PDB entry 8W41 | electron microscopy, 3.54 A resolution | chains B and A of the 3 polymer chains in the assembly

# Chain B
Molecule: Calmodulin-1
Organism: Mus musculus
Reference sequence: P0DP26 (CALM1_MOUSE); numbering as in UniProt (aligned over 1-149)
Chain sequence (149 residues; each row starts with the number of its first residue):
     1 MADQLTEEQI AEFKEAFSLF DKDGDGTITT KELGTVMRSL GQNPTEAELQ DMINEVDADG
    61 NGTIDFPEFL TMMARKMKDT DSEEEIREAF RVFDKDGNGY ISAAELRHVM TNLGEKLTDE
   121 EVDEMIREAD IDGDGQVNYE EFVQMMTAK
Disordered / not traced: 1, 149
Ion coordination: Ca2+ site 1: Asp23, Asp25, Thr27; Ca2+ site 2: Asn61, Thr63; Ca2+ site 3: Asp94, Asp96, Asn98, Tyr100, Glu105; Ca2+ site 4: Asp130, Asp134, Gln136, Glu141
Curated features (UniProtKB/Swiss-Prot):
  - binding site (Ca(2+)): Asp21, Asp23, Asp25, Thr27, Glu32, Asp57, Asp59, Asn61, Thr63, Glu68, Asp94, Asp96, Asn98, Tyr100, Glu105, Asp130, Asp132, Asp134, Gln136, Glu141
  - modified residue: Ala2 (N-acetylalanine), Lys22 (N6-acetyllysine), Thr45 (Phosphothreonine), Ser82 (Phosphoserine), Lys95 (N6-acetyllysine), Tyr100 (Phosphotyrosine), Ser102 (Phosphoserine), Thr111 (Phosphothreonine), Lys116 (N6,N6,N6-trimethyllysine), Tyr139 (Phosphotyrosine)
  - cross-link: Lys22 (Glycyl lysine isopeptide (Lys-Gly) (interchain with G-Cter in SUMO2))

# Chain A
Molecule: Unconventional myosin-VI
Organism: Homo sapiens
Reference sequence: Q9UM54 (MYO6_HUMAN), isoform Q9UM54-1; residue numbers follow UniProt; this construct covers 1-1285
Chain sequence (1285 residues; row label = number of the first residue in the row):
     1 MEDGKPVWAP HPTDGFQMGN IVDIGPDSLT IEPLNQKGKT FLALINQVFP AEEDSKKDVE
    61 DNCSLMYLNE ATLLHNIKVR YSKDRIYTYV ANILIAVNPY FDIPKIYSSE AIKSYQGKSL
   121 GTRPPHVFAI ADKAFRDMKV LKMSQSIIVS GESGAGKTEN TKFVLRYLTE SYGTGQDIDD
   181 RIVEANPLLE AFGNAKTVRN NNSSRFGKFV EIHFNEKSSV VGGFVSHYLL EKSRICVQGK
   241 EERNYHIFYR LCAGASEDIR EKLHLSSPDN FRYLNRGCTR YFANKETDKQ ILQNRKSPEY
   301 LKAGSMKDPL LDDHGDFIRM CTAMKKIGLD DEEKLDLFRV VAGVLHLGNI DFEEAGSTSG
   361 GCNLKNKSAQ SLEYCAELLG LDQDDLRVSL TTRVMLTTAG GTKGTVIKVP LKVEQANNAR
   421 DALAKTVYSH LFDHVVNRVN QCFPFETSSY FIGVLDIAGF EYFEHNSFEQ FCINYCNEKL
   481 QQFFNERILK EEQELYQKEG LGVNEVHYVD NQDCIDLIEA KLVGILDILD EENRLPQPSD
   541 QHFTSAVHQK HKDHFRLTIP RKSKLAVHRN IRDDEGFIIR HFAGAVCYET TQFVEKNNDA
   601 LHMSLESLIC ESRDKFIREL FESSTNNNKD TKQKAGKLSF ISVGNKFKTQ LNLLLDKLRS
   661 TGASFIRCIK PNLKMTSHHF EGAQILSQLQ CSGMVSVLDL MQGGYPSRAS FHELYNMYKK
   721 YMPDKLARLD PRLFCKALFK ALGLNENDYK FGLTKVFFRP GKFAEFDQIM KSDPDHLAEL
   781 VKRVNHWLTC SRWKKVQWCS LSVIKLKNKI KYRAEACIKM QKTIRMWLCK RRHKPRIDGL
   841 VKVGTLKKRL DKFNEVVSVL KDGKPEMNKQ IKNLEISIDT LMAKIKSTMM TQEQIQKEYD
   901 ALVKSSEELL SALQKKKQQE EEAERLRRIQ EEMEKERKRR EEDEKRRRKE EEERRMKLEM
   961 EAKRKQEEEE RKKREDDEKR IQAEVEAQLA RQKEEESQQQ AVLEQERRDR ELALRIAQSE
  1021 AELISDEAQA DLALRRNDGT RPKMTPEQMA KEMSEFLSRG PAVLATKAAA GTKKYDLSKW
  1081 KYAELRDTIN TSCDIELLAA CREEFHRRLK VYHAWKSKNK KRNTETEQRA PKSVTDYDFA
  1141 PFLNNSPQQN PAAQIPARQR EIEMNRQQRF FRIPFIRPAD QYKDPQSKKK GWWYAHFDGP
  1201 WIARQMELHP DKPPILLVAG KDDMEMCELN LEETGLTRKR GAEILPRQFE EIWERCGGIQ
  1261 YLQNAIESRQ ARPTYATAML QSLLK
Disordered / not traced: 1-2, 394-407, 624-638, 1022-1073, 1142-1164, 1269-1285
Ion coordination: Mg2+: Thr158, Ser204 (together with ADP, phosphate ion)
Small-molecule neighbours: ADP (adenosine-5'-diphosphate): Ile86, Tyr87, Asn98, Pro99, Tyr100, Phe101, Asp102, Tyr107, Glu152, Ser153, Gly154, Ala155, Gly156, Lys157, Thr158, Glu159, Asn160, Phe163, Asn200, Asn202, Ser203, Ser204, Asp308, Pro309, Leu310, Asp456
Curated features (UniProtKB/Swiss-Prot):
  - region: Phe665 to Asn672 (Actin-binding), Lys782 to Ile810 (Required for binding calmodulin)
  - binding site (ATP): Gly151 to Thr158
  - modified residue: Ser267 (Phosphoserine), Thr405 (Phosphothreonine), Ser604 (Phosphoserine), Ser1025 (Phosphoserine)
What the authors report for this chain:
  - contacts within the chain: Arg1086-Asp1223, His1106-Trp1201 (pi stacking), His1113-Arg1129 (cation-pi contact)
  - mutagenesis - I929Q, W1115Q: increased catalytic activity
  - disease-associated variants - R836H, L926Q, Y1112C, P1131S, R1172H, D1223N: increased catalytic activity
  - conformationally variable residues (side-chain flip): Tyr1182

# Interface between chain B and chain A
Residue-residue contacts (75):
  Asp3(B) with Gln1181(A); Tyr1182(A), hydrogen bond (backbone-side chain)
  Gln4(B) with Tyr1182(A)
  Leu5(B) with Tyr1182(A), hydrophobic
  Gln9(B) with Trp798(A)
  Glu12(B) with Lys794(A), salt bridge; Trp798(A), hydrogen bond
  Phe13(B) with Trp798(A), hydrophobic
  Glu15(B) with Lys794(A); Lys795(A)
  Ala16(B) with Trp798(A); Cys799(A)
  Ser18(B) with Lys795(A)
  Leu19(B) with Lys795(A); Cys799(A), hydrophobic
  Phe20(B) with Cys799(A), hydrophobic; Ser802(A)
  Leu33(B) with Leu806(A), hydrophobic
  Met37(B) with Leu806(A), hydrophobic
  Leu40(B) with Val803(A), hydrophobic
  Gln42(B) with Val803(A); Ile804(A); Lys807(A)
  Glu48(B) with Ile810(A)
  Asp51(B) with Arg813(A), salt bridge
  Met52(B) with Ile810(A), hydrophobic
  Glu55(B) with Lys809(A), salt bridge; Arg813(A), salt bridge
  Pro67(B) with Lys1183(A)
  Glu68(B) with Lys1183(A)
  Phe69(B) with Ser802(A)
  Leu70(B) with Tyr1182(A)
  Thr71(B) with Pro1178(A); Gln1181(A); Tyr1182(A), hydrogen bond (side chain-backbone); Lys1183(A)
  Met72(B) with Leu806(A), hydrophobic; Lys809(A), hydrogen bond (backbone-side chain)
  Met73(B) with Ser802(A); Lys805(A), hydrogen bond (backbone-side chain); Leu806(A), hydrophobic
  Ala74(B) with Lys805(A); Lys809(A), hydrogen bond (backbone-side chain); Gln1181(A); Tyr1182(A)
  Arg75(B) with Asn808(A), hydrogen bond (side chain-backbone); Tyr812(A)
  Lys76(B) with Tyr812(A)
  Glu85(B) with Ile804(A)
  Ala89(B) with Ser800(A)
  Val92(B) with Ser800(A); Ile804(A), hydrophobic
  Phe93(B) with Val796(A), hydrophobic; Gln797(A); Ser800(A)
  Leu106(B) with Trp793(A), hydrophobic
  Met110(B) with Val796(A), hydrophobic
  Leu113(B) with Val796(A), hydrophobic
  Glu115(B) with Arg792(A)
  Leu117(B) with Arg792(A)
  Glu121(B) with Lys725(A), salt bridge
  Met125(B) with Trp793(A), hydrogen bond (backbone-side chain)
  Glu128(B) with His786(A); Thr789(A); Cys790(A), hydrogen bond
  Ala129(B) with Trp793(A)
  Phe142(B) with Gln797(A)
  Met145(B) with Cys790(A); Trp793(A), hydrophobic; Lys794(A); Gln797(A)
  Met146(B) with Lys794(A), hydrogen bond (backbone-side chain); Gln797(A); Trp798(A)
  Thr147(B) with Lys794(A)
Also at the interface, not in a pair above, chain B (53 interface residues in all): Ala2, Asp81, Glu88, Val109, Thr118, Ile126, Ala148
Also at the interface, not in a pair above, chain A (34 interface residues in all): Ser791, Leu801, Ala1179, Asp1180, Lys1190, Asp1211
From the paper, about this interface:
  - interface residues, chain A: Tyr1182(A)

# In short
Chain B and chain A form an interface of 53 and 34 residues respectively; the contacts include 10 hydrogen
bonds and 5 salt bridges. Polar pairs include Glu12(B)-Lys794(A), Asp51(B)-Arg813(A) and Glu55(B)-Lys809(A).
From the paper: I929Q, W1115Q and R836H of chain A, among others, increase catalytic activity; the interface
residue Tyr1182(A); 8 substitutions were tested in all.
Chain B is Calmodulin-1 (Mus musculus) and chain A is Unconventional myosin-VI (Homo sapiens); the structure,
Cryo-EM structure of Myosin VI in the autoinhibited state, was determined by electron microscopy.
